PDB entry 8ZCR | X-ray diffraction, 1.93 A resolution | chains A and B

Chain A:
Name: Serpin B9
Organism: Homo sapiens
UniProt: P50453 (SPB9_HUMAN); residue numbers follow UniProt; this construct covers 2-333
Chain sequence (341 residues; row label = number of the first residue in the row):
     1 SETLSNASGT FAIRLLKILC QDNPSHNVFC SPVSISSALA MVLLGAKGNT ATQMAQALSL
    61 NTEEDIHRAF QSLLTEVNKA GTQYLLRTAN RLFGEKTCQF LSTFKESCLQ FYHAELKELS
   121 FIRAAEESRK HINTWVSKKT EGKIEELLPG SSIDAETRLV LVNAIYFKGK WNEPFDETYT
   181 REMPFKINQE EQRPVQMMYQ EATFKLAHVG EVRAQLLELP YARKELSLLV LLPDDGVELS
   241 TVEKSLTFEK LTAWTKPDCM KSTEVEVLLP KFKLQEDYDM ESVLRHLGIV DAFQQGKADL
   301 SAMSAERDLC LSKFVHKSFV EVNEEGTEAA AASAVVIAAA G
Unresolved in the structure: 1-3, 76-83, 341
Sequence notes: expression tag (1); linker (334-341)
Bound ions: Zn2+ site 1: His26, Asp65; Zn2+ site 2: Glu63, His67, Glu191; Zn2+ site 3: Cys98, Glu306; Zn2+ site 4: His113, Glu115; Zn2+ site 5 near His113 (its only coordinating residue here); Zn2+ site 6 near Glu118 (its only coordinating residue here); Zn2+ site 7: His131, Glu264; Zn2+ site 8 near Glu141 (its only coordinating residue here); Zn2+ site 9: Asp154, Glu156, Asp258, Cys259; Zn2+ site 10: Glu156, Cys259; Zn2+ site 11 near Glu177 (its only coordinating residue here); Zn2+ site 12: His208, Asp234; 4 more Zn2+ sites not listed

Chain B:
Name: Serpin B9
Organism: Homo sapiens
UniProt: P50453 (SPB9_HUMAN); residues 346-378 here correspond to UniProt positions 344-376 (UniProt number = residue number - 2)
Chain sequence (37 residues; each row starts with the number of its first residue):
   342 RSLNESGPRF CADHPFLFFI RHNRANSILF CGRFSSP
Unresolved in the structure: 342-346
Sequence notes: linker (342-345)
Bound ions: Zn2+ site 1: Cys352, Asp354; Zn2+ site 2: Asp354, His355 (shared with Asp235(A) of chain A); Zn2+ site 3 near His363 (its only coordinating residue here)

Chain A / chain B interface:
Pairs across the interface (112; chain A residue first):
  Ser5(A) - Ala366(B)
  Ser5(A) - Asn367(B)
  Ile13(A) - Phe360(B)  hydrophobic
  Ile13(A) - Ile369(B)  hydrophobic
  Leu16(A) - Phe360(B)  hydrophobic
  Leu16(A) - Cys372(B)  hydrophobic
  Leu16(A) - Gly373(B)
  Cys20(A) - Arg374(B)  hydrogen bond (backbone-side chain)
  Asn23(A) - Arg374(B)  hydrogen bond (backbone-side chain)
  Ser25(A) - Arg374(B)
  His26(A) - Arg374(B)  hydrogen bond (backbone-side chain)
  His26(A) - Ser376(B)  hydrogen bond (backbone-side chain)
  Asn27(A) - Arg374(B)
  Asn27(A) - Phe375(B)
  Asn27(A) - Ser376(B)  hydrogen bond (side chain-backbone)
  Asn27(A) - Ser377(B)  hydrogen bond (side chain-backbone)
  Val28(A) - Gly373(B)
  Val28(A) - Arg374(B)  hydrogen bond (backbone-backbone)
  Phe29(A) - Phe359(B)  hydrophobic
  Phe29(A) - Phe371(B)  hydrophobic
  Phe29(A) - Cys372(B)
  Cys30(A) - Phe371(B)
  Cys30(A) - Cys372(B)  hydrogen bond (backbone-backbone)
  Ser31(A) - Leu370(B)  hydrogen bond (side chain-backbone)
  Ser31(A) - Phe371(B)
  Pro32(A) - Leu370(B)
  Pro32(A) - Phe371(B)
  Pro32(A) - Cys372(B)  hydrophobic
  Val33(A) - Ile369(B)
  Val33(A) - Leu370(B)  hydrophobic
  Leu86(A) - Leu370(B)  hydrophobic
  Ile165(A) - Phe371(B)  hydrophobic
  Phe167(A) - Phe371(B)  hydrophobic
  Pro184(A) - Asp354(B)
  Phe185(A) - Ala353(B)
  Phe185(A) - Asp354(B)
  Phe185(A) - His355(B)
  Phe185(A) - Pro356(B)
  Phe185(A) - Phe375(B)  hydrophobic
  Phe185(A) - Ser376(B)
  Phe185(A) - Pro378(B)
  Lys186(A) - Asp354(B)  hydrogen bond (backbone-backbone)
  Lys186(A) - His355(B)
  Lys186(A) - Pro356(B)
  Ile187(A) - Ser376(B)
  Ile187(A) - Ser377(B)
  Arg193(A) - Pro378(B)
  Pro194(A) - Pro378(B)
  Val195(A) - Pro378(B)  hydrophobic
  Met197(A) - Ala353(B)
  Met197(A) - Asp354(B)
  Leu206(A) - Phe351(B)  hydrophobic
  Gln215(A) - Arg350(B)
  Gln215(A) - Phe351(B)
  Leu217(A) - Phe351(B)  hydrophobic
  Glu218(A) - Arg362(B)  salt bridge
  Glu218(A) - Asn364(B)
  Lys224(A) - Asn364(B)  hydrogen bond (backbone-side chain)
  Glu225(A) - His363(B)
  Glu225(A) - Asn364(B)  hydrogen bond (backbone-backbone)
  Leu226(A) - Arg362(B)
  Leu226(A) - Asn364(B)
  Leu226(A) - Leu370(B)  hydrophobic
  Ser227(A) - Phe360(B)
  Ser227(A) - Ile361(B)
  Ser227(A) - Arg362(B)  hydrogen bond (backbone-backbone)
  Ser227(A) - Asn364(B)  hydrogen bond
  Leu228(A) - Phe359(B)  hydrophobic
  Leu228(A) - Phe360(B)
  Leu228(A) - Ile361(B)  hydrophobic
  Leu229(A) - Phe359(B)
  Leu229(A) - Phe360(B)  hydrogen bond (backbone-backbone)
  Val230(A) - Phe351(B)
  Val230(A) - Phe357(B)  hydrophobic
  Val230(A) - Leu358(B)
  Leu231(A) - Phe357(B)
  Leu231(A) - Leu358(B)  hydrogen bond (backbone-backbone)
  Leu232(A) - Phe351(B)  hydrophobic
  Leu232(A) - Cys352(B)
  Leu232(A) - Ala353(B)  hydrophobic
  Leu232(A) - His355(B)
  Leu232(A) - Phe357(B)  hydrophobic
  Pro233(A) - His355(B)  hydrogen bond (backbone-side chain)
  Pro233(A) - Pro356(B)
  Asp235(A) - His355(B)  salt bridge
  Leu239(A) - Pro356(B)  hydrophobic
  Leu239(A) - Phe357(B)
  Leu239(A) - Leu358(B)  hydrophobic
  Leu239(A) - Arg374(B)
  Glu243(A) - Arg374(B)  salt bridge
  Phe248(A) - Asn367(B)
  Phe248(A) - Ile369(B)  hydrophobic
  Thr255(A) - Arg362(B)
  Thr263(A) - Pro349(B)
  Glu264(A) - Pro349(B)
  Val265(A) - Pro349(B)
  Val265(A) - Phe351(B)
  Glu266(A) - Pro349(B)  hydrogen bond (backbone-backbone)
  Glu266(A) - Arg350(B)  salt bridge
  Glu266(A) - Phe351(B)  hydrogen bond (backbone-backbone)
  Val267(A) - Phe351(B)
  Leu268(A) - Arg350(B)
  Leu268(A) - Phe351(B)  hydrogen bond (backbone-backbone)
  Leu268(A) - Cys352(B)
  Leu268(A) - Ala353(B)  hydrogen bond (backbone-backbone)
  Pro270(A) - Ala353(B)
  Pro270(A) - Phe357(B)  hydrophobic
  Pro270(A) - Phe375(B)  hydrophobic
  Phe272(A) - Phe359(B)  hydrophobic
  Phe272(A) - Phe375(B)  hydrophobic
  Ala329(A) - Phe371(B)  hydrophobic
  Ala330(A) - Phe371(B)
Interface residues without a listed pair, chain A (67 interface residues in all): Ala12, Pro24, Leu216, Tyr221, Asp234, Leu246, Leu251, Thr252, Met260, Leu269, Leu274, Thr327, Ala331
Interface residues without a listed pair, chain B (30 interface residues in all): Arg365, Ser368

In short:
The interface between chain A and chain B involves 67 residues on one side and 30 on the other; the contacts
include 21 hydrogen bonds and 4 salt bridges. Polar pairs include Glu218(A)-Arg362(B), Asp235(A)-His355(B) and
Glu243(A)-Arg374(B).
Here chain A is Serpin B9 and chain B is Serpin B9, both from Homo sapiens. Entry 8ZCR (Structure of PI9) was
determined by X-ray diffraction.
